8BWP - chain A; structure by electron microscopy, 3.60 A resolution.

== Chain A ==
Molecule: ATP-binding cassette sub-family C member 4
Organism: Homo sapiens
Notes: EC 7.6.2.-, 7.6.2.2, 7.6.2.3
Reference sequence: O15439 (MRP4_HUMAN); residues 1-1325 here = UniProt positions 1-1325
Chain sequence (1325 residues; numbered 1 to 1325; the number before each row is that of its first residue):
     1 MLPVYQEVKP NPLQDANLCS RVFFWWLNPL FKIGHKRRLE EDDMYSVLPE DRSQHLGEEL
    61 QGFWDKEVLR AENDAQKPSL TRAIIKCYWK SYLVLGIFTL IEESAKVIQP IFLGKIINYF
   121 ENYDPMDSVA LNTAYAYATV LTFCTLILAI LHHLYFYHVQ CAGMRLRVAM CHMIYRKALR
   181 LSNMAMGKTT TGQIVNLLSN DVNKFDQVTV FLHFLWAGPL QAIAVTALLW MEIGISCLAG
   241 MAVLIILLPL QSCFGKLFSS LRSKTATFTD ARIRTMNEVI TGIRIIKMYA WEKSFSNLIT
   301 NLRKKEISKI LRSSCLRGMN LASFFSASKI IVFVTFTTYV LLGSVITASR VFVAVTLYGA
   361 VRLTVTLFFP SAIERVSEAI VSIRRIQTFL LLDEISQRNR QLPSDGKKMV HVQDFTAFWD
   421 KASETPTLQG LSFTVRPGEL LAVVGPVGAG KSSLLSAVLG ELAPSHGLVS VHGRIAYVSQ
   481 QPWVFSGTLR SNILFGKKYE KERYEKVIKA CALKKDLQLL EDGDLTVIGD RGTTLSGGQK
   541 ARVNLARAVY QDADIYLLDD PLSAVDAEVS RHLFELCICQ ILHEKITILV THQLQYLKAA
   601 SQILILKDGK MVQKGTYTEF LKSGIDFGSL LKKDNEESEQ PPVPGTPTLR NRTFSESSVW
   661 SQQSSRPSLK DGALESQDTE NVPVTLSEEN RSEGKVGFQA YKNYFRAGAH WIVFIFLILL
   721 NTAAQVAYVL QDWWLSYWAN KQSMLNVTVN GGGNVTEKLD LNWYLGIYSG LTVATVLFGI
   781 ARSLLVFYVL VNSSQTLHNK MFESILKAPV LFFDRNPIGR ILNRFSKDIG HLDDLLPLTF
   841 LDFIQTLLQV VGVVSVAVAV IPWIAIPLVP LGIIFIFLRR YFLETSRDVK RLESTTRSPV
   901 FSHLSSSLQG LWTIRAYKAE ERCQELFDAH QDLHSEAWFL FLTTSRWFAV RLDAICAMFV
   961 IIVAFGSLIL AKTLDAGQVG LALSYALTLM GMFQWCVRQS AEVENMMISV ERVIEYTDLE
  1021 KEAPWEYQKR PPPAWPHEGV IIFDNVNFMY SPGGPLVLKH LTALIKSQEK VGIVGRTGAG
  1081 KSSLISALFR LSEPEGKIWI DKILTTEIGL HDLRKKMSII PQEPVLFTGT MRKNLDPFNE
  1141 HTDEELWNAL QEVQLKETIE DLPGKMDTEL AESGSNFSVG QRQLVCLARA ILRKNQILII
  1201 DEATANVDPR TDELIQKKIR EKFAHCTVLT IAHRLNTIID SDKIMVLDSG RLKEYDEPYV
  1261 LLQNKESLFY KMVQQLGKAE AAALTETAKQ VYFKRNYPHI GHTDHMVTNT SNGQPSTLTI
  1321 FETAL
Disordered / not traced: 1-6, 400-407, 621-695, 747-756, 1295-1325
Small-molecule neighbours: methotrexate (MTX): H152, F156, F211, Q251, F324, R362, L363, T366, L367, F368, G991, M992, Q994, W995, R998
UniProt features mapped onto this chain:
  - motif: E1322 to L1325 (PDZ-binding)
  - binding site (ATP): G445 to S452, G1075 to S1082
  - modified residue: T646 (Phosphothreonine), T648 (Phosphothreonine), S664 (Phosphoserine), S668 (Phosphoserine)
  - glycosylation (N-linked (GlcNAc...) asparagine): N746, N754
  - natural variant: G187 (G187W: Transport properties comparable to wild-type), K304 (K304N: Transport properties comparable to wild-type), G487 (G487E: Transport properties comparable to wild-type), Y556 (Y556C: 40% reduced expression level compared to wild-type), E757 (E757K: 10% reduced expression level compared to wild-type), V776 (V776I: 20% reduced expression level compared to wild-type), R820 (R820I: Transport properties comparable to wild-type), V854 (V854F: Transport properties comparable to wild-type), I866 (I866V: Transport properties comparable to wild-type), T1142 (T1142M: 10% reduced expression level compared to wild-type)
  - mutagenesis: N746 (N746Q: Does not affect plasma membrane localization; 1.5 fold increase in PEG2 transport; does not affect estradiol 17-beta-D-glucuronide transport), N754 (N754Q: Does not affect plasma membrane localization; PEG2 transport is decreased by 50%; does not affect estradiol 17-beta-D-glucuronide transport)
Reported in the primary citation:
  - binding site for methotrexate: F368, W995
  - mutagenesis - K106A, H152A: decreased expression
  - catalytic residues: E1202 (citing earlier work)
  - mutagenesis - K1081M: abolished catalytic activity on ATP

== Summary ==
Chain A binds methotrexate. UniProt lists 16 ATP-binding residues and 2 mutagenesis sites. The paper reports
the catalytic residue E1202; K106A and H152A reduce expression.
Chain A is ATP-binding cassette sub-family C member 4 (Homo sapiens); the structure, Cryo-EM structure of
nanodisc-reconstituted wildtype human MRP4 (in complex with methotrexate), was determined by electron
microscopy (same publication as 8BJF, 8BWO, 8BWQ and 8BWR).
